PDB entry 7M83 | X-ray diffraction, 1.55 A resolution | chains A and T of the 3 polymer chains in the assembly

Chain A:
Protein: DNA polymerase eta
Source organism: Homo sapiens
Notes: EC 2.7.7.7
UniProt: Q9Y253 (POLH_HUMAN); residue numbers follow UniProt; this construct covers 1-432
Amino-acid sequence (435 residues; row label = number of the first residue in the row; numbers below 1 keep their minus sign (Gly-2 is residue -2)):
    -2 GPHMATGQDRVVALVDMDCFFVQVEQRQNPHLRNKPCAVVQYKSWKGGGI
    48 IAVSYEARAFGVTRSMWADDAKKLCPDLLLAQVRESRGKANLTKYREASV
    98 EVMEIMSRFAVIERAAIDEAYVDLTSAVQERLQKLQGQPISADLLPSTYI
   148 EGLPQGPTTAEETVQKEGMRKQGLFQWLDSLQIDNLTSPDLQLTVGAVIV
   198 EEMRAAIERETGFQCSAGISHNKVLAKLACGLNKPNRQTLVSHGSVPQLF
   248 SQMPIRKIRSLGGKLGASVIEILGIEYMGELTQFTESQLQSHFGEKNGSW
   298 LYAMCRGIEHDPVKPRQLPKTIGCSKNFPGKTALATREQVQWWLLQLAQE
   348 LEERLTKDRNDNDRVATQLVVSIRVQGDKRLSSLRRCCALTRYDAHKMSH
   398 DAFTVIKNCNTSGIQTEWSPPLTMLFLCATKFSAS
Unresolved in the structure: 155-159
Construct notes: expression tag (-2 to 0); engineered mutation Ala113 (Ser in Q9Y253)
Metal / ion sites: Ca2+: Asp13, Met14, Asp115 (together with 2'-deoxyadenosine 5'-triphosphate); K+: Asp13, Asp115, Glu116 (together with 2'-deoxyadenosine 5'-triphosphate) (shared with 1 residue of chain P)
Small-molecule neighbours: 2'-deoxyadenosine 5'-triphosphate (DTP): Asp13, Met14, Asp15, Cys16, Phe17, Phe18, Ile48, Ala49, Tyr52, Arg55, Arg61, Ile114, Asp115, Lys231
Curated features (UniProtKB/Swiss-Prot):
  - binding site (Mg(2+)): Asp13, Met14, Asp115, Glu116
  - binding site (Mn(2+)): Asp13, Met14, Asp115, Glu116
  - binding site (a 2'-deoxyribonucleoside 5'-triphosphate): Arg61
  - natural variant: Val37 (deletion: In XPV), Leu75 (deletion: In XPV), Arg93 (R93P: In XPV), Arg111 (R111H: In XPV), Thr122 (T122P: In XPV), Gly153 (G153D: In a breast cancer sample), Thr191 (T191P: In XPV), Gly263 (G263V: In XPV), Val266 (V266D: In XPV), Gly295 (G295R: In XPV), Arg361 (R361S: In XPV)
  - mutagenesis: Tyr52 (Y52A/F: Reduces DNA polymerase activity; Y52E: Reduces DNA polymerase activity. Increases fidelity of replication and reduces translesion bypass), Arg61 (R61A: Reduces enzymatic activity by two-thirds), Ser62 (S62G: Increased DNA polymerase activity and translesion bypass compared to wild-type), Ala68 (A68S/V: Severe reduction in thymine dimer translesion bypass), Asn324 to Pro326 (Reduces binding to chromatin and to monoubiquitinated PCNA. Abolishes binding to monoubiquitinated PCNA; when associated with 705-E--H-713 Del)
From the paper describing this entry:
  - mutagenesis - S113A (20-fold): decreased catalytic activity
  - mutagenesis - S113A: unchanged catalytic activity on RNA-terminated primers
  - mutagenesis - S113A: unchanged catalytic activity on 2'F-dA

Chain T:
Molecule: 12-nt DNA strand
Sequence (12 nucleotides; each row starts with the number of its first residue):
     1 CATTTTGACGCT
Small-molecule neighbours: 2'-deoxyadenosine 5'-triphosphate (DTP): DT3, DT4, DT5

Interface between chain A and chain T:
Pairs across the interface - 42 pairs, chain A then chain T:
  Gln38(A) with DT4(T), base contact; DT5(T), sugar contact
  Tyr39(A) with DT4(T), phosphate contact; DT5(T), hydrogen bond to the phosphate
  Trp42(A) with DA2(T), stacking on the base
  Gly46(A) with DT3(T), base contact
  Ile47(A) with DT3(T), base contact
  Arg61(A) with DT3(T), base contact
  Ser62(A) with DT3(T), hydrogen bond to the base
  Trp64(A) with DA2(T), phosphate contact; DT3(T), sugar contact
  Lys86(A) with DT6(T), salt bridge to the phosphate
  Leu89(A) with DT5(T), phosphate contact; DT6(T), phosphate contact
  Arg93(A) with DT6(T), salt bridge to the phosphate; DG7(T), salt bridge to the phosphate
  Lys293(A) with DG10(T), salt bridge to the phosphate
  Lys311(A) with DC9(T), phosphate contact
  Arg313(A) with DA8(T), salt bridge to the phosphate; DC9(T), salt bridge to the phosphate
  Pro316(A) with DA8(T), phosphate contact
  Lys317(A) with DA8(T), hydrogen bond to the phosphate; DC9(T), salt bridge to the phosphate
  Thr318(A) with DG7(T), sugar contact; DA8(T), hydrogen bond to the phosphate
  Ile319(A) with DG7(T), phosphate contact
  Gly320(A) with DT6(T), sugar contact; DG7(T), hydrogen bond to the phosphate
  Cys321(A) with DT6(T), phosphate contact
  Ser322(A) with DT5(T), sugar contact; DT6(T), hydrogen bond to the phosphate
  Lys323(A) with DT5(T), salt bridge to the phosphate
  Asn324(A) with DT4(T), hydrogen bond to the phosphate; DT5(T), hydrogen bond to the phosphate
  Pro326(A) with DC1(T), phosphate contact; DA2(T), sugar contact; DT4(T), phosphate contact
  Gly327(A) with DC1(T), hydrogen bond to the phosphate; DA2(T), phosphate contact
  Thr329(A) with DA2(T), base contact
  Arg351(A) with DT6(T), salt bridge to the phosphate; DG7(T), salt bridge to the phosphate
Interface residues without a listed pair, chain A (34 interface residues in all): Ile48, Ala87, Glu110, Arg111, Leu315, Lys328, Glu347
Interface residues without a listed pair, chain T (11 interface residues in all): DC11

In short:
34 residues of chain A face 11 of chain T across their interface; the contacts include 9 hydrogen bonds, 10
salt bridges and 1 aromatic stacking contact. Polar contacts include Ser62(A)-DT3(T), Tyr39(A)-DT5(T) and
Lys317(A)-DA8(T). From the paper: S113A of chain A reduces catalytic activity; S113A of chain A leaves
catalytic activity on RNA-terminated primers unchanged.
Chain A is DNA polymerase eta (Homo sapiens) and chain T is a 12-nt DNA strand; the structure, Human DNA Pol
eta S113A with dA-ended primer and dATP: in crystallo reaction for 0 s, was determined by X-ray diffraction
(same publication as 7M7L, 7M7M, 7M7N, 7M7O, 7M7P, 7M7Q and 19 further entries).
